PDB entry 6SF2 | X-ray diffraction, 3.30 A resolution | chains B and E of the 6 polymer chains in the assembly

[Chain B (and E)]
Protein: Growth/differentiation factor 2
Source organism: Homo sapiens
Notes: chain E of this document is another copy of the same molecule, construct and numbering; everything in this record applies to it too
UniProt: Q9UK05 (GDF2_HUMAN); numbering as in UniProt (aligned over 320-429)
Sequence (110 residues; numbered 320 to 429; the number before each row is that of its first residue):
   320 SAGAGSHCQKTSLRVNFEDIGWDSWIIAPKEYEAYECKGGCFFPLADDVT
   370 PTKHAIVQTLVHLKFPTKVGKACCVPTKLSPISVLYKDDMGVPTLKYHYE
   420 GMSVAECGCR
Not modelled in the structure: 320-324
Disulfides: Cys-327/Cys-393, Cys-356/Cys-426, Cys-360/Cys-428
UniProt features mapped onto this chain:
  - region: Ser-402 to Tyr-416 (Interaction with ENG)
From the paper describing this entry:
  - mutagenesis - F362Y, D366E: abolished signaling (BMP9-induced ALP activity)
  - mutagenesis - D366E: unchanged binding to ALK1-Fc

[Interface between chain B and chain E]
Residue-residue contacts (43; chain B residue first):
  Leu-332(B) / Val-388(E)  hydrophobic
  Val-334(B) / Val-376(E)  hydrophobic
  Asp-338(B) / Lys-383(E)  salt bridge
  Ile-339(B) / Leu-379(E)  hydrophobic
  Ile-339(B) / Val-380(E)  hydrophobic
  Trp-341(B) / Val-376(E)  hydrophobic
  Ala-353(B) / His-373(E)
  Tyr-354(B) / His-373(E)  hydrogen bond (backbone-side chain)
  Glu-355(B) / Gln-377(E)
  Glu-355(B) / Val-388(E)
  Glu-355(B) / Gly-389(E)
  Lys-357(B) / Lys-387(E)
  Thr-371(B) / Leu-398(E)
  Lys-372(B) / Glu-419(E)
  Lys-372(B) / Gly-420(E)
  His-373(B) / Ala-353(E)
  His-373(B) / Tyr-354(E)  hydrogen bond (side chain-backbone)
  His-373(B) / Gly-420(E)  hydrogen bond (backbone-backbone)
  His-373(B) / Met-421(E)
  His-373(B) / Val-423(E)
  Val-376(B) / Val-334(E)  hydrophobic
  Val-376(B) / Trp-341(E)  hydrophobic
  Gln-377(B) / Glu-355(E)
  Leu-379(B) / Ile-339(E)  hydrophobic
  Val-380(B) / Ile-339(E)  hydrophobic
  Lys-383(B) / Asp-338(E)  salt bridge
  Lys-387(B) / Lys-357(E)  hydrogen bond (backbone-side chain)
  Val-388(B) / Glu-355(E)
  Gly-389(B) / Glu-355(E)  hydrogen bond (backbone-side chain)
  Cys-392(B) / Cys-392(E)  disulfide
  Cys-392(B) / Val-394(E)  hydrophobic
  Val-394(B) / Cys-392(E)  hydrophobic
  Val-394(B) / Val-394(E)  hydrophobic
  Val-394(B) / Arg-429(E)
  Pro-395(B) / Arg-429(E)
  Leu-398(B) / Thr-371(E)
  Glu-419(B) / Lys-372(E)
  Gly-420(B) / Lys-372(E)
  Gly-420(B) / His-373(E)  hydrogen bond (backbone-backbone)
  Met-421(B) / His-373(E)
  Val-423(B) / His-373(E)
  Arg-429(B) / Val-394(E)
  Arg-429(B) / Pro-395(E)
Interface residues without a listed pair, chain B (34 interface residues in all): Tyr-351, Ile-375, Phe-384, Cys-393, Ser-422
Interface residues without a listed pair, chain E (34 interface residues in all): Leu-332, Tyr-351, Ile-375, Phe-384, Tyr-418, Ser-422
Inter-chain disulfides: Cys-392(B)/Cys-392(E)

[Summary]
The chain B/chain E interface involves 34 residues from each chain, with 1 disulfide bond, 6 hydrogen bonds
and 2 salt bridges. Among the polar pairs are Asp-338(B)/Lys-383(E), Tyr-354(B)/His-373(E) and
Lys-387(B)/Lys-357(E). The paper reports that F362Y and D366E of chain B abolish signaling (BMP9-induced ALP
activity); D366E of chain B leaves binding to ALK1-Fc unchanged.
Chain B and chain E are both Growth/differentiation factor 2 (Homo sapiens); the structure, Ternary complex of
human bone morphogenetic protein 9 (BMP9) growth factor domain, its prodomain and extracellular ..., was
determined by X-ray diffraction together with 6SF1 and 6SF3 from the same study.
